PDB entry 1P3K | X-ray diffraction, 2.90 A resolution | chains J and E of the 10 polymer chains in the assembly

[Chain J]
Molecule: Palindromic 146bp Human Alpha-Satellite DNA fragment
Organism: Homo sapiens
Sequence (146 nucleotides; numbered 147 to 292; the number before each row is that of its first residue):
   147 ATCAATATCC ACCTGCAGAT TCTACCAAAA GTGTATTTGG AAACTGCTCC ATCAAAAGGC
   207 ATGTTCAGCG GAATTCCGCT GAACATGCCT TTTGATGGAG CAGTTTCCAA ATACACTTTT
   267 GGTAGAATCT GCAGGTGGAT ATTGAT

[Chain E]
Protein: Histone H3
Organism: Xenopus laevis
Reference sequence: Q7ZT64 (Q7ZT64_9ZZZZ); residues 601-735 here correspond to UniProt positions 2-136 (UniProt number = residue number - 599)
Sequence (135 residues; each row starts with the number of its first residue):
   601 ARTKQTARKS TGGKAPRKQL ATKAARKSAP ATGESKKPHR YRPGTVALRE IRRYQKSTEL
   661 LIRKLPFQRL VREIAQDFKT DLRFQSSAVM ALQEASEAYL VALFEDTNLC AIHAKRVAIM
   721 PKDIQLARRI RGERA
Unresolved in the structure: 601-636
Sequence notes: conflict Glu634 (Gly35 in Q7ZT64), Ser635 (Val36 in Q7ZT64), Ala702 (Gly103 in Q7ZT64), Ala718 (Thr119 in Q7ZT64)

[Chain J / chain E interface]
Contacting residue pairs (23; chain J residue first):
  DC196(J) - Arg683(E)  phosphate contact
  DC196(J) - Phe684(E)  sugar contact
  DC196(J) - Gln685(E)  phosphate contact
  DC196(J) - Ser686(E)  hydrogen bond to the phosphate
  DA197(J) - Arg672(E)  salt bridge to the phosphate
  DA197(J) - Arg683(E)  phosphate contact
  DA197(J) - Phe684(E)  hydrogen bond to the phosphate
  DA207(J) - Arg663(E)  phosphate contact
  DC215(J) - Arg642(E)  salt bridge to the phosphate
  DC215(J) - Pro643(E)  sugar contact
  DG216(J) - Val717(E)  sugar contact
  DG217(J) - Arg716(E)  phosphate contact
  DG217(J) - Val717(E)  hydrogen bond to the phosphate
  DG217(J) - Ala718(E)  hydrogen bond to the phosphate
  DA218(J) - Arg716(E)  phosphate contact
  DA218(J) - Met720(E)  phosphate contact
  DT289(J) - His639(E)  base contact
  DT289(J) - Tyr641(E)  phosphate contact
  DT289(J) - Thr645(E)  phosphate contact
  DG290(J) - Arg640(E)  sugar contact
  DG290(J) - Tyr641(E)  phosphate contact
  DG290(J) - Arg642(E)  hydrogen bond to the phosphate
  DG290(J) - Thr645(E)  hydrogen bond to the phosphate
Also at the interface, not in a pair above, chain J (12 interface residues in all): DC206, DG214, DA291
Also at the interface, not in a pair above, chain E (17 interface residues in all): Lys715

[Overview]
12 residues of chain J face 17 of chain E across their interface, with 6 hydrogen bonds and 2 salt bridges.
Polar pairs include DC196(J)-Ser686(E), DA197(J)-Phe684(E) and DG217(J)-Val717(E).
Chain J is Palindromic 146bp Human Alpha-Satellite DNA fragment (Homo sapiens) and chain E is Histone H3
(Xenopus laevis); the structure, Crystallographic Studies of Nucleosome Core Particles containing Histone
'Sin' Mutants, was determined by X-ray diffraction (same publication as 1P34, 1P3A, 1P3B, 1P3F, 1P3G, 1P3I and
4 further entries).
